1CNX - chain A; structure by X-ray diffraction, 1.90 A resolution.

# Chain A
Molecule: Carbonic anhydrase II
From: Homo sapiens
Notes: EC 4.2.1.1
Reference sequence: P00918 (CAH2_HUMAN); the author numbering skips numbers that UniProt does not, so the offset changes along the chain: 2-125 = UniProt 1-124; 127-261 = UniProt 125-259
Sequence (260 residues; numbered 1 to 261; 1 number in that range is skipped by the numbering (no residue carries it; nothing is unmodelled there); the number before each row is that of its first residue):
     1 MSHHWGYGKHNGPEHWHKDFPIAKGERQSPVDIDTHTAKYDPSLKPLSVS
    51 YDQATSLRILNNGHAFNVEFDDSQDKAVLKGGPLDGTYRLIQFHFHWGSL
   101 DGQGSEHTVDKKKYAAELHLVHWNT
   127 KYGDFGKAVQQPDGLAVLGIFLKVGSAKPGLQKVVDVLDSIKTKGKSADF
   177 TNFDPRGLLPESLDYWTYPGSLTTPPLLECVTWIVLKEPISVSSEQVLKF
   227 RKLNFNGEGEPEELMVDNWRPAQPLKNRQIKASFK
Not modelled in the structure: 1-3, 261
Bound ions: Zn2+: His94, His96, His119 (together with EG2); Hg2+: Val135, Gln137, Glu205, Cys206
Ligand contacts: EG2 (aminodi(ethyloxy)ethylaminocarbonylbenzenesulfonamide): Gln92, His94, His96, Glu106, His119, Val121, Phe131, Gly132, Val135, Gln136, Val143, Ser197, Leu198, Thr199, Thr200, Pro202, Leu204, Trp209

# Summary
Chain A binds compound EG2. His94, His96 and His119 form the Zn2+ site. Val135, Gln137, Glu205 and Cys206 form
the Hg2+ site.
Chain A is Carbonic anhydrase II (Homo sapiens); the structure, Secondary interactions significantly removed
from the sulfonamide binding pocket of carbonic anhydrase II influence binding constants, was determined by
X-ray diffraction, deposited together with 1CNW and 1CNY.
